1SDL - chains A and D of the 4 polymer chains in the assembly; structure by X-ray diffraction, 1.80 A resolution.

[Chain A]
Molecule: Hemoglobin A
From: Homo sapiens
UniProt: P69905 (HBA_HUMAN); residue numbers follow UniProt; this construct covers 1-141
Sequence (141 residues; row label = number of the first residue in the row):
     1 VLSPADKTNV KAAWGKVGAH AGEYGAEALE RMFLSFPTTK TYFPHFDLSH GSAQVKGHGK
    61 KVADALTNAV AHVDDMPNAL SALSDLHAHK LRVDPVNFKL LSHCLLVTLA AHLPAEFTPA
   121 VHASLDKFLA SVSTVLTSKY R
Bound ions: heme Fe: His87 (together with carbon monoxide)
Ligand contacts: carbon monoxide / heme: Leu29, Met32, Thr39, Tyr42, Phe43, His45, Phe46, His58, Lys61, Val62, Ala65, Leu66, Leu83, Leu86, His87, Leu91, Val93, Asn97, Phe98, Leu101, Val132, Leu136

[Chain D]
Molecule: Hemoglobin A
From: Homo sapiens
UniProt: P68871 (HBB_HUMAN); residue numbers follow UniProt; this construct covers 1-146
Sequence (146 residues; numbered 1 to 146; the number before each row is that of its first residue):
     1 VHLTPEEKSA VTALWGKVNV DEVGGEALGR LLVVYPWTQR FFESFGDLST PDAVMGNPKV
    61 KAHGKKVLGA FSDGLAHLDN LKGTFATLSE LHCDKLHVDP ENFRLLGNVL VCVLAHHFGK
   121 EFTPPVQAAY QKVVAGVANA LAHKYH
Covalent attachments: 1,3,5-benzenetricarboxylic acid (TMM) linked to Val1
Bound ions: heme Fe: His92 (together with carbon monoxide)
Ligand contacts:
  - carbon monoxide / heme: Leu28, Leu31, Thr38, Phe41, Phe42, Ser44, Phe45, His63, Lys66, Val67, Ala70, Phe71, Phe85, Leu88, Leu91, His92, Leu96, Val98, Asn102, Phe103, Leu106, Val137, Leu141
  - 1,3,5-benzenetricarboxylic acid (TMM): His2, Leu78, Asp79, Asn80, Leu81, Lys82

[Interface between chain A and chain D]
Residue-residue contacts (15; chain A residue first):
  Thr38(A) with His97(D); Tyr145(D)
  Thr41(A) with Arg40(D), hydrogen bond; His97(D)
  Tyr42(A) with Arg40(D)
  Arg92(A) with Trp37(D); Gln39(D); Arg40(D); Glu43(D), salt bridge
  Asp94(A) with Trp37(D); Asp99(D); Asn102(D)
  Pro95(A) with Trp37(D)
  Val96(A) with Asp99(D)
  Tyr140(A) with Trp37(D)
Also at the interface, not in a pair above, chain A (12 interface residues in all): Leu91, Val93, Asn97, Leu100
Also at the interface, not in a pair above, chain D (11 interface residues in all): Pro36, Val98, Glu101

[In short]
12 residues of chain A and 11 residues of chain D are in contact; the contacts include 1 hydrogen bond and 1
salt bridge. Polar pairs include Arg92(A)-Glu43(D) and Thr41(A)-Arg40(D). Chain A binds carbon monoxide /
heme. Ligands of chain D: carbon monoxide / heme.
Chain A is Hemoglobin A and chain D is Hemoglobin A, both from Homo sapiens; the structure, Cross-linked,
carbonmonoxy hemoglobin A, was determined by X-ray diffraction together with 1SDK from the same study.
